1VWG - chains B and P; structure by X-ray diffraction, 1.46 A resolution.

# Chain B
Molecule: Streptavidin
Source organism: Streptomyces avidinii
UniProtKB: P22629 (SAV_STRAV); residues 13-135 here correspond to UniProt positions 37-159 (UniProt number = residue number + 24)
Sequence (123 residues; each row starts with the number of its first residue):
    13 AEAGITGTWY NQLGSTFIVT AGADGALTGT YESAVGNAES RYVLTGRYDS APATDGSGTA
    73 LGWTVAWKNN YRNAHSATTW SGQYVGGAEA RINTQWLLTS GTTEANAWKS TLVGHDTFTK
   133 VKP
Unresolved in the structure: 134-135
Curated features (UniProtKB/Swiss-Prot):
  - motif: Arg59 to Asp61 (Cell attachment site)
  - binding site (biotin): Tyr43, Tyr54, Trp92, Trp108, Trp120

# Chain P
Molecule: Peptide ligand containing hpq
Sequence (10 residues; each row starts with the number of its first residue; numbering starts at 0):
     0 XCHPQGPPCX
Modified / non-standard residues: ACE (acetyl group) at position 0; NH2 (amino group) at position 9

# How chain B and chain P interact
Contacting residue pairs (20):
  Leu25(B) with Pro6(P)
  Ser45(B) with Pro3(P), hydrogen bond (side chain-backbone); Cys8(P); NH2_9(P)
  Ala46(B) with Pro7(P), hydrophobic; Cys8(P); NH2_9(P)
  Ser52(B) with NH2_9(P)
  Tyr54(B) with Pro3(P)
  Trp79(B) with His2(P); Pro3(P), hydrophobic; Gln4(P)
  Arg84(B) with Cys1(P), hydrogen bond (side chain-backbone); Pro3(P); Cys8(P)
  Ala86(B) with Pro3(P), hydrophobic
  Ser88(B) with His2(P), hydrogen bond
  Thr90(B) with Gln4(P), hydrogen bond
  Trp108(B) with Gln4(P)
  Leu110(B) with Gln4(P)
Also at the interface, not in a pair above, chain B (14 interface residues in all): Val47, Trp92
Also at the interface, not in a pair above, chain P (9 interface residues in all): Gly5

# In short
The interface between chain B and chain P involves 14 residues on one side and 9 on the other, with 4 hydrogen
bonds. Among the polar pairs are Ser45(B)-Pro3(P), Arg84(B)-Cys1(P) and Ser88(B)-His2(P). Curated annotation
(UniProt) lists 5 biotin-binding residues on chain B.
Here chain B is Streptavidin (Streptomyces avidinii) and chain P is Peptide ligand containing hpq. Entry 1VWG
(Streptavidin complexed with the head-to-tail disulfide-bonded peptide dimer of cyclo-ac-[chpqgppc]-NH2, ph
2.5) was determined by X-ray diffraction (same publication as 1VWA, 1VWB, 1VWC, 1VWD, 1VWE, 1VWF and 11
further entries).
